PDB entry 7BFI | X-ray diffraction, 2.44 A resolution | chains A and F of the 5 polymer chains in the assembly

== Chain A ==
Name: Collagen-binding protein
Source organism: Canis lupus familiaris
Reference sequence: E2RHY7 (E2RHY7_CANLF); residue numbers follow UniProt; this construct covers 35-418
Chain sequence (393 residues; each row starts with the number of its first residue):
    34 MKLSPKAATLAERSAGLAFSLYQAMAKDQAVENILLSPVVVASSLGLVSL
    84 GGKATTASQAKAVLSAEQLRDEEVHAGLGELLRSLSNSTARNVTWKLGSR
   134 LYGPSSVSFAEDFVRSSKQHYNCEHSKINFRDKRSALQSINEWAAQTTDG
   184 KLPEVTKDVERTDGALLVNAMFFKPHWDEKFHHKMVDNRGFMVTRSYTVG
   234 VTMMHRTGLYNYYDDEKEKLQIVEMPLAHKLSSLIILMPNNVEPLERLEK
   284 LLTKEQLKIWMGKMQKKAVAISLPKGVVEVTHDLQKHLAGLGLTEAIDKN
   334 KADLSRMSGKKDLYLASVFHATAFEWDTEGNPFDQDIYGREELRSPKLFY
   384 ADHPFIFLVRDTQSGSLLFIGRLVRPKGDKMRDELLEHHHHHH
Disordered / not traced: 34, 368-374, 414-426
Sequence notes: initiating methionine (34); engineered mutation Asn-273 (His in E2RHY7), Asn-274 (His in E2RHY7); expression tag (419-426)

== Chain F ==
Name: 15R8 collagen model peptide
Chain sequence (17 residues; row label = number of the first residue in the row; numbering starts at 0):
     0 XPPGPPGPRGPPGPPGX
Disordered / not traced: 15-16
Modified residues: ACE (acetyl group) at position 0; NH2 (amino group) at position 16

== How chain A and chain F interact ==
Pairs across the interface (9; chain A residue first):
  Met-225(A) with Pro-10(F), hydrophobic
  Arg-228(A) with Pro-10(F); Pro-11(F); Gly-12(F); Pro-14(F)
  Leu-381(A) with Pro-5(F); Gly-6(F); Pro-7(F)
  Tyr-383(A) with Pro-7(F), hydrophobic
Other interface residues (no listed pair), chain A (5 interface residues in all): Pro-379
Other interface residues (no listed pair), chain F (9 interface residues in all): Pro-4, Pro-13

== Overview ==
5 residues of chain A face 9 of chain F across their interface.
Here chain A is Collagen-binding protein (Canis lupus familiaris) and chain F is 15R8 collagen model peptide.
Entry 7BFI (A double-histidine mutant of HSP47 slows down client release at low pH) was determined by X-ray
diffraction together with 7BDU and 7BEE from the same study.
